PDB entry 3ONE | X-ray diffraction, 1.35 A resolution | chains A and B

== Chain A (and B) ==
Protein: Adenosylhomocysteinase
Source organism: Lupinus luteus
Notes: EC 3.3.1.1; chain B of this document is another copy of the same molecule, construct and numbering; everything in this record applies to it too
UniProt: Q9SP37 (SAHH_LUPLU); residues 1-485 here = UniProt positions 1-485
Sequence (488 residues; each row starts with the number of its first residue; numbers below 1 keep their minus sign (Gly-2 is residue -2)):
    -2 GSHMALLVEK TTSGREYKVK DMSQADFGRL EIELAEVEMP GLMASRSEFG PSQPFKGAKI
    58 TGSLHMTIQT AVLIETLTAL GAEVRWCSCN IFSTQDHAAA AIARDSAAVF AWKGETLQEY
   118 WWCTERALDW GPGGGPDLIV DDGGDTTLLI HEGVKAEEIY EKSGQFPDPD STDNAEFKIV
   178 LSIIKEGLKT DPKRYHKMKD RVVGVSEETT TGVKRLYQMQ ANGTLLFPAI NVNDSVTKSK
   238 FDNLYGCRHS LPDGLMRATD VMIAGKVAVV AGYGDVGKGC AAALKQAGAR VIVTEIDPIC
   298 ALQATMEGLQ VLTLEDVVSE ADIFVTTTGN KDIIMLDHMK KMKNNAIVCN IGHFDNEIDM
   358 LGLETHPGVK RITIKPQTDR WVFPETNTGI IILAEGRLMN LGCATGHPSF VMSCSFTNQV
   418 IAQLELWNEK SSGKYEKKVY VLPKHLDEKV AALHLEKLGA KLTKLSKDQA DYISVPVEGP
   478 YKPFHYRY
Not modelled in the structure: -2 (chain B: fully traced)
Differences from the reference sequence: expression tag (-2 to 0)
Bound ions: Na+: Thr402, Gly403, His404
Small-molecule neighbours:
  - adenine (ADE): His62, Thr64, Gln66, Thr67, Asn397, Leu398, Thr402, Gly403, His404, Met409, Phe413
  - NAD (nicotinamide-adenine-dinucleotide), molecule 1: Thr206, Thr207, Thr208, Lys235, Asp239, Asn240, Cys244, Gly269, Tyr270, Gly271, Asp272, Val273, Gly274, Thr291, Glu292, Ile293, Asp294, Cys297, Thr324, Thr325, Gly326, Asn327, Ile330, Ile348, Gly349, His350, Leu395, Asn397, Leu398, His404
  - NAD, molecule 2: Thr460, Leu462, Gln466, Ile470, Lys479, Tyr483
Curated features (UniProtKB/Swiss-Prot):
  - binding site (substrate): Thr64, Asp139, Glu205, Lys235, Asp239
  - binding site (NAD(+)): Thr206 to Thr208, Asn240, Gly269 to Gly274, Glu292, Asn327, Ile348 to His350, Asn397

== Chain A / chain B interface ==
Residue-residue contacts - 145 pairs, chain A then chain B:
  Lys211(A) - Tyr469(B)  hydrogen bond (side chain-backbone)
  Lys211(A) - Ile470(B)
  Tyr214(A) - His482(B)
  Gln215(A) - Tyr469(B)
  Gln215(A) - Ser471(B)  hydrogen bond
  Asp231(A) - His482(B)  salt bridge
  Asp231(A) - Arg484(B)  hydrogen bond (backbone-side chain)
  Val233(A) - Ile296(B)  hydrophobic
  Val233(A) - Arg484(B)
  Thr234(A) - Ile296(B)
  Lys237(A) - Lys237(B)
  Lys237(A) - Arg484(B)
  Lys237(A) - Tyr485(B)  hydrogen bond (side chain-backbone)
  Phe238(A) - Ile296(B)
  Phe238(A) - Leu299(B)  hydrophobic
  Phe238(A) - Gln300(B)
  Tyr242(A) - Gln300(B)
  Tyr242(A) - Met303(B)
  Tyr242(A) - Glu304(B)  hydrogen bond
  Arg245(A) - Met303(B)  hydrogen bond (side chain-backbone)
  Arg245(A) - Glu304(B)  salt bridge
  Gly271(A) - Tyr483(B)
  Asp272(A) - Tyr483(B)
  Asp272(A) - Tyr485(B)
  Lys275(A) - Tyr485(B)
  Glu292(A) - Leu459(B)
  Glu292(A) - Thr460(B)  hydrogen bond (backbone-backbone)
  Ile293(A) - Leu459(B)
  Ile293(A) - Thr460(B)
  Ile293(A) - Leu462(B)  hydrophobic
  Ile293(A) - Tyr478(B)  hydrophobic
  Asp294(A) - Leu459(B)
  Asp294(A) - Tyr478(B)
  Asp294(A) - Lys479(B)  salt bridge
  Pro295(A) - Glu445(B)
  Pro295(A) - Ala448(B)
  Pro295(A) - Ala449(B)
  Pro295(A) - Leu452(B)  hydrophobic
  Pro295(A) - Leu459(B)  hydrophobic
  Pro295(A) - Tyr478(B)
  Ile296(A) - Val233(B)  hydrophobic
  Ile296(A) - Thr234(B)
  Ile296(A) - Phe238(B)
  Ile296(A) - Glu445(B)
  Ile296(A) - Ala448(B)
  Ile296(A) - Tyr485(B)  hydrophobic
  Cys297(A) - Lys479(B)
  Ala298(A) - Leu459(B)  hydrophobic
  Leu299(A) - Phe238(B)  hydrophobic
  Leu299(A) - Cys411(B)  hydrophobic
  Leu299(A) - Leu452(B)
  Leu299(A) - Leu455(B)  hydrophobic
  Gln300(A) - Phe238(B)
  Gln300(A) - Tyr242(B)
  Gln300(A) - Tyr485(B)  hydrogen bond (side chain-backbone)
  Thr302(A) - Leu455(B)
  Thr302(A) - Ala457(B)
  Met303(A) - Tyr242(B)  hydrophobic
  Met303(A) - Arg245(B)  hydrogen bond (backbone-side chain)
  Met303(A) - Phe407(B)  hydrophobic
  Glu304(A) - Tyr242(B)
  Glu304(A) - Arg245(B)  salt bridge
  Val308(A) - Gly456(B)
  Val308(A) - Ala457(B)
  Val308(A) - Lys458(B)  hydrogen bond (backbone-backbone)
  Leu309(A) - Lys458(B)
  Thr310(A) - Lys458(B)
  Thr310(A) - Leu459(B)
  Thr310(A) - Thr460(B)
  Asp313(A) - Lys458(B)  salt bridge
  Gly326(A) - Tyr469(B)
  Gly326(A) - Ile470(B)
  Asn327(A) - Leu462(B)
  Asn327(A) - Gln466(B)
  Asn327(A) - Tyr469(B)
  Asn327(A) - Ile470(B)
  Lys328(A) - Asp465(B)  salt bridge
  Lys328(A) - Gln466(B)  hydrogen bond (backbone-side chain)
  Lys328(A) - Tyr469(B)
  Asp329(A) - Gln466(B)  hydrogen bond (backbone-side chain)
  Ile330(A) - Gln466(B)
  Phe351(A) - Tyr469(B)
  Asn353(A) - Tyr469(B)  hydrogen bond
  Phe407(A) - Met303(B)  hydrophobic
  Glu445(A) - Pro295(B)
  Glu445(A) - Ile296(B)
  Ala448(A) - Pro295(B)
  Ala448(A) - Ile296(B)
  Ala449(A) - Pro295(B)
  Leu452(A) - Pro295(B)
  Leu452(A) - Leu299(B)
  Leu455(A) - Leu299(B)  hydrophobic
  Leu455(A) - Thr302(B)
  Gly456(A) - Val308(B)
  Ala457(A) - Thr302(B)
  Ala457(A) - Val308(B)
  Lys458(A) - Val308(B)  hydrogen bond (backbone-backbone)
  Lys458(A) - Leu309(B)
  Lys458(A) - Thr310(B)
  Lys458(A) - Asp313(B)
  Leu459(A) - Glu292(B)
  Leu459(A) - Ile293(B)
  Leu459(A) - Asp294(B)
  Leu459(A) - Ala298(B)  hydrophobic
  Leu459(A) - Thr310(B)
  Thr460(A) - Glu292(B)  hydrogen bond (backbone-backbone)
  Thr460(A) - Ile293(B)
  Thr460(A) - Thr310(B)
  Leu462(A) - Ile293(B)  hydrophobic
  Leu462(A) - Asn327(B)
  Asp465(A) - Lys328(B)  salt bridge
  Gln466(A) - Asn327(B)
  Gln466(A) - Lys328(B)  hydrogen bond (side chain-backbone)
  Gln466(A) - Asp329(B)  hydrogen bond (side chain-backbone)
  Gln466(A) - Ile330(B)
  Tyr469(A) - Lys211(B)  hydrogen bond (backbone-side chain)
  Tyr469(A) - Gly326(B)
  Tyr469(A) - Asn327(B)
  Tyr469(A) - Lys328(B)
  Tyr469(A) - Asn353(B)  hydrogen bond
  Ile470(A) - Gly326(B)
  Ile470(A) - Asn327(B)
  Ser471(A) - Lys211(B)
  Ser471(A) - Gln215(B)
  Tyr478(A) - Ile293(B)  hydrophobic
  Tyr478(A) - Asp294(B)
  Tyr478(A) - Pro295(B)
  Lys479(A) - Asp294(B)  salt bridge
  Lys479(A) - Cys297(B)
  His482(A) - Tyr214(B)
  His482(A) - Asp231(B)  salt bridge
  His482(A) - Phe481(B)
  Tyr483(A) - Gly271(B)
  Tyr483(A) - Asp272(B)
  Tyr483(A) - Arg484(B)  hydrogen bond (backbone-side chain)
  Arg484(A) - Asp231(B)  hydrogen bond (side chain-backbone)
  Arg484(A) - Val233(B)
  Arg484(A) - Lys237(B)
  Arg484(A) - Tyr483(B)  hydrogen bond (side chain-backbone)
  Arg484(A) - Arg484(B)
  Tyr485(A) - Lys237(B)  hydrogen bond (backbone-side chain)
  Tyr485(A) - Asp272(B)
  Tyr485(A) - Lys275(B)
  Tyr485(A) - Ile296(B)  hydrophobic
  Tyr485(A) - Gln300(B)  hydrogen bond (backbone-side chain)
Other interface residues (no listed pair), chain A (66 interface residues in all): Asn228, Ser232, Thr291, Cys411, Lys441, Asp444, His451
Other interface residues (no listed pair), chain B (67 interface residues in all): Asn228, Ser232, Thr291, Phe351, Lys441, Asp444, His451

== In short ==
66 residues of chain A face 67 of chain B across their interface; the contacts include 24 hydrogen bonds and 9
salt bridges. Polar contacts include Asp231(A)-His482(B), Arg245(A)-Glu304(B) and Asp294(A)-Lys479(B). Bound
to chain A: NAD and adenine.
Both chains are Adenosylhomocysteinase (Lupinus luteus). Entry 3ONE (Crystal structure of Lupinus luteus
S-adenosyl-L-homocysteine hydrolase in complex with adenine) was determined by X-ray diffraction (same
publication as 3OND and 3ONF).
